PDB entry 6UUA | X-ray diffraction, 4.00 A resolution (low resolution: residue-level contacts below are approximate; hydrogen-bond / salt-bridge calls are withheld) | chains FFF and 222 of the 8 polymer chains in the assembly

[Chain FFF]
Protein: RNA polymerase sigma factor RpoS
Source organism: Escherichia coli (strain K12)
Reference sequence: P13445 (RPOS_ECOLI); residue numbers follow UniProt; this construct covers 1-328
Amino-acid sequence (336 residues; numbered 1 to 336; the number before each row is that of its first residue):
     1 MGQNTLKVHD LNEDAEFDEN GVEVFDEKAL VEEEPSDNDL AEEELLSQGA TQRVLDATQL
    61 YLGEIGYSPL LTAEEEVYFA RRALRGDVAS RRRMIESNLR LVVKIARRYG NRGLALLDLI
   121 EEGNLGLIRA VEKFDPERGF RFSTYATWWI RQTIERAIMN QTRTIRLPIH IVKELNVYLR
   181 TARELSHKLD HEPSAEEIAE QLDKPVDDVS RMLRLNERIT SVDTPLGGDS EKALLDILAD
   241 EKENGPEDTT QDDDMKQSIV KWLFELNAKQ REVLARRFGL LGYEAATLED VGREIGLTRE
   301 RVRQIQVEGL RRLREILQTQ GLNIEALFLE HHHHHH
Not modelled in the structure: 1-52, 330-336
Sequence notes: conflict Gly2 (Ser in P13445), Glu33 (Gln in P13445); expression tag (329-336)
Swiss-Prot annotation at these positions:
  - DNA-binding region: Leu288 to Val307 (H-T-H motif)
  - region: Asp56 to Ala89 (Sigma-70 factor domain-1)
  - motif: Asp118 to Glu121 (Interaction with polymerase core subunit RpoC)

[Chain 222]
Molecule: Synthetic DNA 50-MER (promoter template strand)
Sequence (50 nucleotides; row label = number of the first residue in the row):
     3 TCCGCGTCAG ACTCGTAGGA TTATAGCATA CGTGAGGTGG GATGTCAAGG
Not modelled in the structure: 37-52

[How chain FFF and chain 222 interact]
Pairs across the interface - 33 pairs, chain FFF then chain 222:
  Arg112(FFF) - DA25(222)
  Arg112(FFF) - DT26(222)
  Arg151(FFF) - DA27(222)
  Gln152(FFF) - DA27(222)
  Glu155(FFF) - DT26(222)
  Glu155(FFF) - DA27(222)
  Arg156(FFF) - DG28(222)
  Ile158(FFF) - DT26(222)
  Met159(FFF) - DT26(222)
  Met159(FFF) - DA27(222)
  Thr162(FFF) - DA25(222)
  Thr162(FFF) - DT26(222)
  Arg163(FFF) - DA25(222)
  Arg163(FFF) - DT26(222)
  Asn176(FFF) - DA25(222)
  Asn176(FFF) - DT26(222)
  Asn176(FFF) - DA27(222)
  Arg180(FFF) - DT26(222)
  Arg180(FFF) - DA27(222)
  Arg180(FFF) - DG28(222)
  Arg183(FFF) - DT26(222)
  Asn216(FFF) - DT24(222)
  Arg218(FFF) - DT23(222)
  Arg218(FFF) - DT24(222)
  Thr220(FFF) - DA22(222)
  Leu226(FFF) - DA19(222)
  Leu226(FFF) - DG20(222)
  Gly227(FFF) - DA19(222)
  Gly227(FFF) - DG20(222)
  Glu231(FFF) - DT18(222)
  Glu231(FFF) - DA19(222)
  Lys232(FFF) - DA19(222)
  Ile237(FFF) - DG20(222)
Also at the interface, not in a pair above, chain FFF (25 interface residues in all): Trp148, Val172, Lys173, Val177, Leu234
Also at the interface, not in a pair above, chain 222 (11 interface residues in all): DG21

[Overview]
25 residues of chain FFF face 11 of chain 222 across their interface.
Chain FFF is RNA polymerase sigma factor RpoS (Escherichia coli (strain K12)) and chain 222 is Synthetic DNA
50-MER (promoter template strand); the structure, E. coli sigma-S transcription initiation complex with a
mismatching CTP ("Fresh" crystal soaked with CTP for ..., was determined by X-ray diffraction together with
6UTV, 6UTW, 6UTX, 6UTY, 6UTZ, 6UU0 and 11 further entries from the same study.
